6BSF - chains B and A of the 4 polymer chains in the assembly; structure by X-ray diffraction, 2.40 A resolution.

== Chain B ==
Molecule: Glucocorticoid receptor
From: Homo sapiens
Reference sequence: P04150 (GCR_HUMAN); numbering as in UniProt (aligned over 419-505)
Chain sequence (91 residues; numbered 415 to 505; the number before each row is that of its first residue):
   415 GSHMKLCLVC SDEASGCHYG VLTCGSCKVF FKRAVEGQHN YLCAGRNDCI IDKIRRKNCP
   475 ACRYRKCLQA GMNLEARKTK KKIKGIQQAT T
Unresolved in the structure: 415-416, 490-505
Construct notes: expression tag (415-418)
Metal / ion sites: Zn2+ site 1: Cys421, Cys424, Cys438, Cys441; Zn2+ site 2: Cys457, Cys463, Cys473, Cys476

== Chain A ==
Molecule: Glucocorticoid receptor
From: Homo sapiens
Reference sequence: P04150 (GCR_HUMAN); residue numbers follow UniProt; this construct covers 419-505
Chain sequence (91 residues; row label = number of the first residue in the row; note: 1 number in that range is skipped by the numbering (no residue carries it; nothing is unmodelled there)):
   414 GSHM
   419 KLCLVCSDEA SGCHYGVLTC GSCKVFFKRA VEGQHNYLCA GRNDCIIDKI RRKNCPACRY
   479 RKCLQAGMNL EARKTKKKIK GIQQATT
Unresolved in the structure: 414-416, 490-505
Construct notes: expression tag (414-417)
Metal / ion sites: Zn2+ site 1: Cys421, Cys424, Cys438, Cys441; Zn2+ site 2: Cys457, Cys463, Cys473, Cys476

== How chain B and chain A interact ==
Contacting residue pairs (17):
  Leu456(B) - Arg469(A)
  Leu456(B) - Asn472(A)  hydrogen bond (backbone-side chain)
  Cys457(B) - Arg469(A)
  Ala458(B) - Cys463(A)
  Ala458(B) - Ile464(A)  hydrogen bond (backbone-backbone)
  Ala458(B) - Arg469(A)
  Ala458(B) - Asn472(A)
  Arg460(B) - Arg460(A)
  Arg460(B) - Asp462(A)  salt bridge
  Cys463(B) - Ala458(A)
  Ile464(B) - Ala458(A)  hydrogen bond (backbone-backbone)
  Arg469(B) - Leu456(A)
  Arg469(B) - Cys457(A)  hydrogen bond (side chain-backbone)
  Arg469(B) - Ala458(A)
  Asn472(B) - Leu456(A)  hydrogen bond (side chain-backbone)
  Asn472(B) - Ala458(A)
  Asn472(B) - Asn472(A)  hydrogen bond (side chain-backbone)
Also at the interface, not in a pair above, chain A (11 interface residues in all): Ile468, Cys473

== In short ==
The interface between chain B and chain A involves 8 residues on one side and 11 on the other, with 6 hydrogen
bonds and 1 salt bridge. Polar contacts include Arg460(B)-Asp462(A), Leu456(B)-Asn472(A) and
Arg469(B)-Cys457(A). Cys421(B), Cys424(B), Cys438(B) and Cys441(B) form the Zn2+ site 1.
Both chains are Glucocorticoid receptor (Homo sapiens). Entry 6BSF (Human GR (418-507) in complex with
monomeric DNA binding site) was determined by X-ray diffraction.
